PDB entry 4ZQ0 | X-ray diffraction, 3.10 A resolution | chains A and B of the 4 polymer chains in the assembly

# Chain A (and B)
Name: 14-3-3 protein
Organism: Giardia lamblia P15
Notes: chain B of this document is another copy of the same molecule, construct and numbering; everything in this record applies to it too
Reference sequence: Q2QBT8 (Q2QBT8_GIAIN); residues 5-238 here = UniProt positions 5-238
Amino-acid sequence (234 residues; each row starts with the number of its first residue):
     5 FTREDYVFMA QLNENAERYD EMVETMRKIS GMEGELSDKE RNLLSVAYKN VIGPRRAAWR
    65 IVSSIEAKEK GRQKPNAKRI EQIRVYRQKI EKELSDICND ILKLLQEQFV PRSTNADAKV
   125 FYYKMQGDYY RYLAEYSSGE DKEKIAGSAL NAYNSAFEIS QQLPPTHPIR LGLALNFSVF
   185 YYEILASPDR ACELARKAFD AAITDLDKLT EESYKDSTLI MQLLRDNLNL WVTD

# Chain A / chain B interface
Pairs across the interface (34; chain A residue first):
  Phe5(A) - Gln86(B)
  Glu8(A) - Arg83(B)
  Asp9(A) - Gln86(B)
  Phe12(A) - Glu73(B)
  Phe12(A) - Arg83(B)
  Phe12(A) - Ile87(B)  hydrophobic
  Met13(A) - Tyr90(B)  hydrophobic
  Leu16(A) - Ile69(B)  hydrophobic
  Leu16(A) - Tyr90(B)  hydrophobic
  Asn17(A) - Tyr90(B)  hydrogen bond
  Asn19(A) - Ile65(B)
  Ala20(A) - Ala62(B)  hydrophobic
  Arg22(A) - Tyr90(B)  hydrogen bond
  Arg22(A) - Ile94(B)
  Arg22(A) - Glu97(B)  salt bridge
  Glu25(A) - Tyr90(B)  hydrogen bond
  Glu25(A) - Lys93(B)  salt bridge
  Ile65(A) - Asn19(B)
  Ile69(A) - Asn19(B)
  Lys82(A) - Thr6(B)
  Lys82(A) - Asp9(B)  salt bridge
  Arg83(A) - Glu8(B)
  Arg83(A) - Asp9(B)  salt bridge
  Arg83(A) - Phe12(B)
  Gln86(A) - Asp9(B)
  Gln86(A) - Met13(B)
  Ile87(A) - Phe12(B)  hydrophobic
  Tyr90(A) - Leu16(B)  hydrophobic
  Tyr90(A) - Asn17(B)  hydrogen bond
  Tyr90(A) - Arg22(B)  hydrogen bond
  Tyr90(A) - Glu25(B)  hydrogen bond
  Lys93(A) - Glu25(B)  salt bridge
  Ile94(A) - Arg22(B)
  Glu97(A) - Arg22(B)  salt bridge
Also at the interface, not in a pair above, chain A (24 interface residues in all): Arg59, Ala62, Val66
Also at the interface, not in a pair above, chain B (25 interface residues in all): Ala20, Arg59, Val66, Lys82

# Summary
24 residues of chain A and 25 residues of chain B are in contact; the contacts include 6 hydrogen bonds and 6
salt bridges. Polar pairs include Arg22(A)-Glu97(B), Glu25(A)-Lys93(B) and Lys82(A)-Asp9(B).
Both chains are 14-3-3 protein (Giardia lamblia P15). Entry 4ZQ0 (crystal structure of Giardia 14-3-3 in
complex with the phosphopeptide A8Ap) was determined by X-ray diffraction (same publication as 5BY9).
